PDB entry 2CBT | X-ray diffraction, 2.20 A resolution | chains A and B

== Chain A ==
Name: Neocarzinostatin
From: Streptomyces carzinostaticus
UniProtKB: P0A3R9 (NCZS_STRCZ); residues 1001-1112 here correspond to UniProt positions 35-146 (UniProt number = residue number - 966)
Sequence (112 residues; numbered 1001 to 1112; the number before each row is that of its first residue):
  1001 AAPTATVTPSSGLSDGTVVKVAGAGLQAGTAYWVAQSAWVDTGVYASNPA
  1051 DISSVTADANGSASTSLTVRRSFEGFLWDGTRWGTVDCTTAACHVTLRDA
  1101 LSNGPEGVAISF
Disordered / not traced: 1001
Sequence notes: engineered mutation Trp1033 (Asp67 in P0A3R9), Ala1035 (Gly69 in P0A3R9), Ser1037 (Cys71 in P0A3R9), Tyr1045 (Leu79 in P0A3R9), Ser1047 (Cys81 in P0A3R9), Ile1052 (Phe86 in P0A3R9), Trp1078 (Phe112 in P0A3R9), His1094 (Gln128 in P0A3R9), Thr1096 (Gly130 in P0A3R9), Arg1098 (Ser132 in P0A3R9), Leu1101 (Ala135 in P0A3R9), Ser1102 (Gly136 in P0A3R9)
Residues lining bound ligands: testosterone hemisuccinate (TH2): Trp1033, Ala1035, Ser1047, Asn1048, Pro1049, Ile1052, Trp1078, Arg1098, Asp1099, Ala1100, Leu1101, Ser1102

== Chain B ==
Name: Neocarzinostatin
From: Streptomyces carzinostaticus
UniProtKB: P0A3R9 (NCZS_STRCZ); residues 2001-2112 here correspond to UniProt positions 35-146 (UniProt number = residue number - 1966)
Sequence (112 residues; numbered 2001 to 2112; the number before each row is that of its first residue):
  2001 AAPTATVTPSSGLSDGTVVKVAGAGLQAGTAYWVAQSAWVDTGVYASNPA
  2051 DISSVTADANGSASTSLTVRRSFEGFLWDGTRWGTVDCTTAACHVTLRDA
  2101 LSNGPEGVAISF
Disordered / not traced: 2001
Sequence notes: engineered mutation Trp2033 (Asp67 in P0A3R9), Ala2035 (Gly69 in P0A3R9), Ser2037 (Cys71 in P0A3R9), Tyr2045 (Leu79 in P0A3R9), Ser2047 (Cys81 in P0A3R9), Ile2052 (Phe86 in P0A3R9), Trp2078 (Phe112 in P0A3R9), His2094 (Gln128 in P0A3R9), Thr2096 (Gly130 in P0A3R9), Arg2098 (Ser132 in P0A3R9), Leu2101 (Ala135 in P0A3R9), Ser2102 (Gly136 in P0A3R9)
Residues lining bound ligands: testosterone hemisuccinate (TH2): Trp2033, Ala2035, Ser2047, Asn2048, Pro2049, Ile2052, Phe2076, Trp2078, Arg2098, Asp2099, Ala2100, Leu2101, Ser2102

== Chain A / chain B interface ==
Pairs across the interface (29):
  Ala1031(A) with Asp2079(B); Gly2080(B); Thr2081(B)
  Trp1033(A) with Leu2077(B); Trp2078(B); Asp2079(B); Gly2080(B)
  Pro1049(A) with Pro2049(B); Ile2052(B), hydrophobic
  Ala1050(A) with Pro2049(B); Ala2050(B)
  Ile1052(A) with Pro2049(B), hydrophobic
  Ser1054(A) with Phe2076(B); Gly2080(B), hydrogen bond (side chain-backbone); Thr2081(B); Arg2082(B), hydrogen bond (backbone-side chain)
  Thr1065(A) with Arg2082(B), hydrogen bond
  Phe1076(A) with Trp2033(B), hydrophobic; Ser2054(B)
  Leu1077(A) with Trp2033(B)
  Asp1079(A) with Ala2031(B); Ala2100(B)
  Gly1080(A) with Ala2031(B); Trp2033(B); Ser2054(B), hydrogen bond (backbone-side chain)
  Thr1081(A) with Ala2031(B)
  Arg1082(A) with Ser2053(B), hydrogen bond; Ser2054(B), hydrogen bond (side chain-backbone); Thr2065(B), hydrogen bond
Interface residues without a listed pair, chain A (15 interface residues in all): Ser1053, Trp1078
Interface residues without a listed pair, chain B (17 interface residues in all): Thr2056

== Summary ==
15 residues of chain A and 17 residues of chain B are in contact, with 7 hydrogen bonds. Polar pairs include
Ser1054(A)-Gly2080(B), Ser1054(A)-Arg2082(B) and Thr1065(A)-Arg2082(B). Chain A binds testosterone
hemisuccinate. Bound to chain B: testosterone hemisuccinate.
Both chains are Neocarzinostatin (Streptomyces carzinostaticus). Entry 2CBT (Crystal structure of the
neocarzinostatin 4Tes1 mutant bound testosterone hemisuccinate) was determined by X-ray diffraction, deposited
together with 2CBM, 2CBO and 2CBQ.
